PDB entry 1WC3 | X-ray diffraction, 1.90 A resolution | chains A and B

# Chain A (and B)
Molecule: Adenylate cyclase
Organism: Spirulina platensis
Notes: EC 4.6.1.1; fragment: catalytic domain, residues 1005-1202; chain B of this document is another copy of the same molecule, construct and numbering; everything in this record applies to it too
UniProt: O32393 (O32393); residue numbers follow UniProt; this construct covers 1005-1202
Amino-acid sequence (219 residues; numbered 984 to 1202; the number before each row is that of its first residue):
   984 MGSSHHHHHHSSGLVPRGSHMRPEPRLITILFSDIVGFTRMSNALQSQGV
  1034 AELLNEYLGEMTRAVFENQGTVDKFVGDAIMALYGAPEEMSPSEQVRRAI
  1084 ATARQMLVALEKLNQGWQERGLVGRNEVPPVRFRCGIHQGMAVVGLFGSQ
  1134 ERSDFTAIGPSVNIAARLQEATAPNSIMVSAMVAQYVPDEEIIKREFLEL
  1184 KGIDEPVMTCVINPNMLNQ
Unresolved in the structure: 984-1001, 1201-1202 (chain B: 984-1003, 1109-1110, 1201-1202)
Metal / ion sites: Sr2+: Asp1017, Ile1018, Asp1061 (together with AMP-CPP)
Small-molecule neighbours:
  - AMP-CPP (APC; diphosphomethylphosphonic acid adenosyl ester), molecule 1: Phe1015, Lys1057, Met1064, Thr1139, Ala1140, Ile1141, Val1145, Asn1146, Ala1149, Arg1150, Glu1153, Lys1184
  - AMP-CPP (APC), molecule 2: Asp1017, Ile1018, Val1019, Gly1020, Phe1021, Thr1022, Val1059, Gly1060, Asp1061
From the paper describing this entry:
  - Sr2+ coordination: Asp1017, Ile1018, Asp1061
  - catalytic residues: Arg1150 (proposed by the authors, not directly observed)
  - specificity-determining residues: Thr1139 (by similarity / conservation)

# Chain A / chain B interface
Pairs across the interface (41; chain A residue first):
  Pro1006(A) - Ala1034(B)  hydrophobic
  Pro1008(A) - Ser1030(B)
  Phe1021(A) - Ile1141(B)  hydrophobic
  Thr1022(A) - Asn1146(B)  hydrogen bond
  Ser1030(A) - Pro1008(B)
  Gln1031(A) - Arg1005(B)
  Ala1034(A) - Pro1006(B)  hydrophobic
  Ala1034(A) - Phe1130(B)  hydrophobic
  Leu1037(A) - Phe1130(B)  hydrophobic
  Leu1037(A) - Ile1141(B)  hydrophobic
  Asn1038(A) - Phe1130(B)
  Asn1038(A) - Gly1131(B)  hydrogen bond (side chain-backbone)
  Leu1041(A) - Gly1131(B)
  Gly1042(A) - Ser1132(B)
  Thr1045(A) - Ser1132(B)  hydrogen bond
  Thr1045(A) - Glu1134(B)  hydrogen bond
  Arg1046(A) - Glu1134(B)
  Phe1049(A) - Glu1134(B)
  Val1055(A) - Arg1135(B)  hydrogen bond (backbone-side chain)
  Asp1056(A) - Arg1135(B)  hydrogen bond (backbone-side chain)
  Lys1057(A) - Phe1058(B)
  Lys1057(A) - Arg1135(B)
  Phe1058(A) - Lys1057(B)
  Phe1058(A) - Gly1131(B)
  Phe1058(A) - Arg1135(B)
  Val1126(A) - Ser1030(B)
  Phe1130(A) - Ala1034(B)  hydrophobic
  Phe1130(A) - Leu1037(B)  hydrophobic
  Phe1130(A) - Asn1038(B)
  Gly1131(A) - Asn1038(B)  hydrogen bond (backbone-side chain)
  Gly1131(A) - Leu1041(B)
  Ser1132(A) - Gly1042(B)
  Glu1134(A) - Thr1045(B)
  Glu1134(A) - Arg1046(B)
  Glu1134(A) - Phe1049(B)
  Arg1135(A) - Thr1045(B)
  Arg1135(A) - Val1055(B)  hydrogen bond (side chain-backbone)
  Arg1135(A) - Asp1056(B)  hydrogen bond (side chain-backbone)
  Arg1135(A) - Phe1058(B)
  Ile1141(A) - Leu1037(B)  hydrophobic
  Asn1146(A) - Thr1022(B)
Interface residues without a listed pair, chain A (31 interface residues in all): Val1033, Val1059, Gly1060, Leu1129, Pro1143
Interface residues without a listed pair, chain B (33 interface residues in all): Glu1007, Phe1021, Asn1026, Gln1031, Val1033, Val1059, Gly1060, Val1126, Pro1143

# Overview
Chain A and chain B form an interface of 31 and 33 residues respectively; the contacts include 9 hydrogen
bonds. Polar pairs include Thr1022(A)-Asn1146(B), Asn1038(A)-Gly1131(B) and Thr1045(A)-Ser1132(B). Chain A
binds AMP-CPP. The Sr2+ site is built by Asp1017(A), Ile1018(A) and Asp1061(A). From the paper: the catalytic
residue Arg1150(A); Sr2+ coordination by Asp1017(A), Ile1018(A) and Asp1061(A).
Both chains are Adenylate cyclase (Spirulina platensis). Entry 1WC3 (Soluble adenylyl cyclase CyaC from S.
platensis in complex with alpha, beta-methylene-ATP and Strontium) was determined by X-ray diffraction,
deposited together with 1WC0, 1WC1, 1WC4, 1WC5 and 1WC6.
